Entry 4IAG (X-ray diffraction, 1.90 A resolution); this record covers chain A.

== Chain A ==
Protein: Zbm binding protein
Organism: Streptomyces flavoviridis
Reference sequence: B9UIZ4 (B9UIZ4_9ACTO); residue numbers follow UniProt; this construct covers 1-132
Amino-acid sequence (135 residues; row label = number of the first residue in the row; numbers below 1 keep their minus sign (Ser-2 is residue -2)):
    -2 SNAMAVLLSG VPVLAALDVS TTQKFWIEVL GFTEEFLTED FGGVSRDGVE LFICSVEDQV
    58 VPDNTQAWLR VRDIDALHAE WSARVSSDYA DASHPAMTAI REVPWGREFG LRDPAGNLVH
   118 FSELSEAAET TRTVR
Disordered / not traced: -2 to 1, 123-132
Differences from the reference sequence: expression tag (-2 to 0)
Modified positions: Mse1 (selenomethionine); Lys21 (n~6~-propan-2-yl-l-lysine; ILY); Mse94 (selenomethionine; parent Met)

== Summary ==
Chain A is Zbm binding protein (Streptomyces flavoviridis); the structure, Crystal structure of ZbmA, the
zorbamycin binding protein from Streptomyces flavoviridis, was determined by X-ray diffraction (same
publication as 5CJ3).
